PDB entry 8Q3T | X-ray diffraction, 1.96 A resolution | chains A and C

Chain A:
Molecule: Glycylpeptide N-tetradecanoyltransferase 1
Organism: Homo sapiens
Reference sequence: P30419 (NMT1_HUMAN); residue numbers follow UniProt; this construct covers 99-496
Sequence (401 residues; each row starts with the number of its first residue):
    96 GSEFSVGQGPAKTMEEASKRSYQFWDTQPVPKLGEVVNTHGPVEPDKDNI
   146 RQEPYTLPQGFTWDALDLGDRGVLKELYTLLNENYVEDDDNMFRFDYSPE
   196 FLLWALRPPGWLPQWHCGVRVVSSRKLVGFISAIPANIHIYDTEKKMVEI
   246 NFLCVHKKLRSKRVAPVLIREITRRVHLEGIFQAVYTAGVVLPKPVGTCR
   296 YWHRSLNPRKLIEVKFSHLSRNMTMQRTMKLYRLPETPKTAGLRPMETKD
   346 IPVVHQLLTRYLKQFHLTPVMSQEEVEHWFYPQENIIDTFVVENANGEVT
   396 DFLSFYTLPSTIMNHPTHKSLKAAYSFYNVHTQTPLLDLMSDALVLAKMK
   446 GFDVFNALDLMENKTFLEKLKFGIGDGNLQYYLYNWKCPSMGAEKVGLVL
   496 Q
Unresolved in the structure: 96-103
Construct notes: expression tag (96-98)
Small-molecule neighbours: coenzyme A (COA): Arg115, Ser116, Tyr117, Gln118, Phe119, Trp120, Asn179, Tyr180, Val181, Leu248, Cys249, Val250, Leu254, Arg255, Ser256, Lys257, Arg258, Val259, Ala260, Pro261, Ile264, Thr282, Ala283, Gly284, Val285, Leu287

Chain C:
Molecule: Myr-gly-asn-cys-phe-ser-lys-pro-arg-val-pro
Sequence (10 residues; each row starts with the number of its first residue):
     2 GNCFSKPRVP
Covalent attachments: myristic acid (MYR) linked to Gly2

How chain A and chain C interact:
Pairs across the interface (39; chain A residue first):
  Tyr180(A) - Gly2(C)
  Tyr180(A) - Asn3(C)
  Val181(A) - Asn3(C)
  Val181(A) - Phe5(C)
  Glu182(A) - Phe5(C)
  Asp183(A) - Phe5(C)
  Asp183(A) - Lys7(C)  salt bridge
  Asp185(A) - Lys7(C)  salt bridge
  Phe188(A) - Phe5(C)  hydrophobic
  Phe190(A) - Asn3(C)
  Phe190(A) - Cys4(C)
  Phe190(A) - Phe5(C)  hydrophobic
  Tyr192(A) - Asn3(C)
  Asn246(A) - Gly2(C)
  Thr282(A) - Gly2(C)  hydrogen bond (backbone-backbone)
  Ala283(A) - Gly2(C)
  Gly284(A) - Cys4(C)
  Tyr296(A) - Asn3(C)  hydrogen bond
  Tyr296(A) - Cys4(C)
  Tyr296(A) - Ser6(C)
  His298(A) - Ser6(C)  hydrogen bond
  His298(A) - Lys7(C)  hydrogen bond (side chain-backbone)
  His298(A) - Pro8(C)
  Phe311(A) - Ser6(C)
  Phe311(A) - Lys7(C)
  Phe311(A) - Pro8(C)
  Tyr401(A) - Asn3(C)  hydrogen bond
  Ser405(A) - Phe5(C)
  Ile469(A) - Pro8(C)
  Ile469(A) - Arg9(C)  hydrogen bond (backbone-backbone)
  Gly470(A) - Ser6(C)
  Gly470(A) - Lys7(C)
  Gly470(A) - Arg9(C)
  Asp471(A) - Ser6(C)  hydrogen bond (backbone-side chain)
  Asp471(A) - Lys7(C)  salt bridge
  Gly472(A) - Ser6(C)  hydrogen bond (backbone-side chain)
  Asn473(A) - Cys4(C)  hydrogen bond (backbone-side chain)
  Leu474(A) - Cys4(C)
  Gln496(A) - Asn3(C)  hydrogen bond (backbone-side chain)
Other interface residues (no listed pair), chain A (33 interface residues in all): Asp184, Met187, Phe247, Ser312, His313, Leu403, Leu416, Tyr420, Leu495
Other interface residues (no listed pair), chain C (9 interface residues in all): Val10

In short:
Chain A and chain C form an interface of 33 and 9 residues respectively; the contacts include 10 hydrogen
bonds and 3 salt bridges. Among the polar pairs are Asp183(A)-Lys7(C), Asp185(A)-Lys7(C) and
Asp471(A)-Lys7(C). Bound to chain A: coenzyme A.
Chain A is Glycylpeptide N-tetradecanoyltransferase 1 (Homo sapiens) and chain C is
Myr-gly-asn-cys-phe-ser-lys-pro-arg-val-pro; the structure, HsNMT1 in complex with both MyrCoA and
GNCFSKPRVPTK inhibitor peptide, was determined by X-ray diffraction (same publication as 8Q23, 8Q24, 8Q26,
8Q2Z, 8Q3D and 8Q3S).
